Entry 6F6P (X-ray diffraction, 2.45 A resolution); this record covers chains A and C of the 4 polymer chains in the assembly.

[Chain A]
Protein: Rab-3A-interacting protein
Organism: Homo sapiens
Reference sequence: Q96QF0 (RAB3I_HUMAN); residues 143-245 here correspond to UniProt positions 159-261 (UniProt number = residue number + 16)
Amino-acid sequence (106 residues; each row starts with the number of its first residue):
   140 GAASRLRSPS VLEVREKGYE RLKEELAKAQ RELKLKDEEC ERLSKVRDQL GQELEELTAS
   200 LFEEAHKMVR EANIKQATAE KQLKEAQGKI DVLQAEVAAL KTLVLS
Disordered / not traced: 140-147
Sequence notes: expression tag (140-142)
Swiss-Prot annotation at these positions:
  - modified residue (Phosphoserine): Ser-147, Ser-149
What the authors report for this chain:
  - mutagenesis - L196A, T197A: decreased binding to Rab8
  - mutagenesis - L196A, T197A, M207A: decreased catalytic activity on Rab8
  - mutagenesis - M207A: unchanged binding to Rab8
  - mutagenesis - E192A, F201A: abolished binding to Rab8
  - mutagenesis - E192A, F201A: abolished catalytic activity on Rab8
  - conformationally variable residues (helix shift): Gly-157 to Gly-190
  - self-association interface (contacts with another copy of this molecule): Val-150 to Arg-170

[Chain C]
Protein: Rab-3A-interacting protein
Organism: Homo sapiens
Reference sequence: Q96QF0 (RAB3I_HUMAN); residues 143-245 here correspond to UniProt positions 159-261 (UniProt number = residue number + 16)
Amino-acid sequence (106 residues; numbered 140 to 245; the number before each row is that of its first residue):
   140 GASSRLRSPS VLEVREKGYE RLKEELAKAQ RELKLKDEEC ERLSKVRDQL GQELEELTAS
   200 LFEEAHKMVR EANIKQATAE KQLKEAQGKI DVLQAEVAAL KTLVLS
Disordered / not traced: 140-154, 244-245
Sequence notes: expression tag (140-142)
Swiss-Prot annotation at these positions:
  - modified residue (Phosphoserine): Ser-147, Ser-149

[Chain A / chain C interface]
Contacting residue pairs (43):
  Arg-186(A) / Arg-186(C)
  Thr-197(A) / Phe-201(C)
  Leu-200(A) / Phe-201(C)  hydrophobic
  Phe-201(A) / Leu-200(C)  hydrophobic
  Phe-201(A) / Phe-201(C)  hydrophobic
  Ala-204(A) / Val-208(C)
  Met-207(A) / Val-208(C)  hydrophobic
  Val-208(A) / Met-207(C)
  Val-208(A) / Val-208(C)  hydrophobic
  Ala-211(A) / Ala-211(C)  hydrophobic
  Ala-211(A) / Asn-212(C)
  Ala-211(A) / Gln-215(C)
  Asn-212(A) / Ala-211(C)
  Lys-214(A) / Gln-215(C)
  Gln-215(A) / Lys-214(C)
  Gln-215(A) / Gln-215(C)
  Gln-215(A) / Ala-218(C)
  Ala-218(A) / Ala-218(C)  hydrophobic
  Ala-218(A) / Glu-219(C)
  Glu-219(A) / Ala-218(C)
  Gln-221(A) / Leu-222(C)
  Leu-222(A) / Gln-221(C)
  Leu-222(A) / Leu-222(C)
  Leu-222(A) / Ala-225(C)  hydrophobic
  Ala-225(A) / Ala-225(C)  hydrophobic
  Ala-225(A) / Ile-229(C)
  Lys-228(A) / Ile-229(C)
  Lys-228(A) / Gln-233(C)
  Ile-229(A) / Ala-225(C)
  Ile-229(A) / Lys-228(C)
  Ile-229(A) / Ile-229(C)  hydrophobic
  Ile-229(A) / Leu-232(C)  hydrophobic
  Leu-232(A) / Ile-229(C)
  Leu-232(A) / Leu-232(C)  hydrophobic
  Leu-232(A) / Gln-233(C)
  Leu-232(A) / Val-236(C)
  Gln-233(A) / Lys-228(C)
  Gln-233(A) / Leu-232(C)
  Val-236(A) / Glu-235(C)
  Val-236(A) / Val-236(C)  hydrophobic
  Val-236(A) / Leu-239(C)
  Leu-239(A) / Leu-239(C)  hydrophobic
  Val-243(A) / Val-243(C)  hydrophobic
Also at the interface, not in a pair above, chain A (26 interface residues in all): His-205, Glu-235, Lys-240
Also at the interface, not in a pair above, chain C (25 interface residues in all): Thr-197, Ala-204, Lys-240

[Summary]
26 residues of chain A face 25 of chain C across their interface. From the paper: L196A, T197A and M207A of
chain A reduce catalytic activity on Rab8; conformational variability at Gly-157(A); 5 substitutions were
tested in all.
Here chain A is Rab-3A-interacting protein and chain C is Rab-3A-interacting protein, both from Homo sapiens.
Entry 6F6P (Crystal structure of tetrameric human Rabin8 GEF domain) was determined by X-ray diffraction.
